7PAM - chains r and 3 of the 54 polymer chains in the assembly; structure by electron microscopy, 6.80 A resolution (low resolution: residue-level contacts below are approximate; hydrogen-bond / salt-bridge calls are withheld).

Chain r:
Name: 50S ribosomal protein L22
From: Mycoplasma pneumoniae M129
UniProtKB: P75575 (RL22_MYCPN); residue numbers follow UniProt; this construct covers 1-159
Sequence (159 residues; each row starts with the number of its first residue):
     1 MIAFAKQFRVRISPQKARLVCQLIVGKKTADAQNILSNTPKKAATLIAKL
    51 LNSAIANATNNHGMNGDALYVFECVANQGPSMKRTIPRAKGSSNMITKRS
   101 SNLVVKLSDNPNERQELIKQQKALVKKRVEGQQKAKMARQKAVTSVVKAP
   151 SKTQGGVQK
Not modelled in the structure: 140-159
Disulfide bonds: Cys-21/Cys-74
Swiss-Prot annotation at these positions:
  - natural variant: Pro-111 to Arg-114 (deletion: After 48 telithromycin passages), Asn-112 (N112R: After 37 telithromycin passages), Arg-114 (R114T: After 20 and 32 telithromycin passages)

Chain 3:
Molecule: 23S ribosomal RNA
From: Mycoplasma pneumoniae M129
Sequence (2907 nucleotides; row label = number of the first residue in the row):
     1 UACAAUAAGUUACUAAGGGCUUAUGGUGGAUGCCUUGGCACUAAUAGGCG
    51 AUGAAGGACGUGUUAACCUGCGAUAAGCUUCGGGUAGGUGGUAAGAACCU
   101 CAGAUCCGGAGAUUUCCGAAUGGAGCAAUCCGGUAGUUGGAAACAGCUAU
   151 CAUUAAUUGAUGAAUAAAUAGUCAAUUAAAGCAAUACGUGGUGAAGUGAA
   201 ACAUCUCAGUAGCCACAGGAAAAGAAAACGAAUGUGAUUCCGUGUGUAGU
   251 GGCGAGCGAAAGCGGAACAGGCCAAACUUAUCAUUAGAUAGGGGUUGUAG
   301 GGCUUGCAAUGUGGACUUGAAAACGAUAGAAGAAGCUGUUGGAAAGCAGC
   351 GCGCAAAAGGGUGAUAGCCCCGUAUUUGAAAUUGUUUUCAUACCUAGCGA
   401 GAUCCCUGAGUAGCUCGGAAAACGUUAUUUUGAGUGAAUCUGCCCAGACC
   451 AUUGGGUAAGCCUAAAUACUAAUUAGUGACCGAUAGCGAAACAGUACCGU
   501 GAGGGAAAGGUGAAAAGAACCCAGAGAUGGGAGUGAAAUAGAUUCUGAAA
   551 CCAUAUGCCUACAACGUGUCAGAGCACAUUAAUGUGUGAUGGCGUGCGUU
   601 UUGAAGUAUGAGCCGGCGAGUUAUGAUAGCAAGCGUUAGUUAACCAGGAG
   651 AUGGGGAGCUGUAGCGAAAGCGAGUUUUAAAAGAGCGUUUGUUUGUUAUU
   701 AUAGACCCGAAACGGGUUGAGCUAGUCAUGAGCAGGUUGAAGGUUGAGUA
   751 ACAUCAACUGGAGGACCGAACCGACUCUCGUUGAAACGAUAGCGGAUGAC
   801 UUGUGAUUAGGGGUGAAAUUCCAAUCGAAAUCCGUGAUAGCUGGUUCUCG
   851 UCGAAAUAGCUUUAAGGCUAGCGUGAGAUCACAAAUAAGUGGAGGUAAAG
   901 CUACUGAAUGUAUGAUGGCGCCACCUAGGCGUACUGAAUACAAUUAAACU
   951 CUGAAUGCCAUUUAUUUUAUUCUCGCAGUCAGACAGUGGGGGAUAAGCUU
  1001 CAUUGUCAAGAGGGGAAGAGCCCAGAUCAUUAAAUAAGGUCCCCAAAAUA
  1051 UACUAAGUGGAAAAGGAUGUGAAAGUGCUAAAACAGCAAGGAUGUUGGCU
  1101 UAGAAGCAGCCAUCGUUUAAAGAGUGCGUAACAGCUCACUUGUCGAGUGU
  1151 UUUUGCGCCGAAGAUGUAACGGGGCUAAGUAUAUUACCGAAUUUAUGGAU
  1201 AAGAUUUAUAUCUUGUGGUAGACGAGCGUUGUAUUGGAGUUGAAGUCAAA
  1251 GCGUGAGCAUUGGUGGAUCCAAUACAAGUGAGAAUGCCGGCAUGAGUAAC
  1301 GCUUGGGAGUGAGAAUCUCCCAAACCGAUUGACUAAGGUUUCCUGGACCA
  1351 GGGUCGUCCUUCCAGGGUUAGUCUGGACCUAAGCUGAGGCUGAAAAGCGU
  1401 AGGCGAUGGACAACAGGUUAAUAUUCCUGUACUUACAGUUAGACUGAUGG
  1451 AGUGACAAAGAAGGUUUUCCACCCCCAUAAUUGGAUUUGGGGAUAAAUCA
  1501 UAAGGUGGUACAAUAGGCAAAUCCGUUGUGCAUAACAUUGAGUGAUGAUG
  1551 UCGAGUGAAUGAGUGAUCAAGUAGCGAAGGUGGUAUUAAUCAUGCUUUCA
  1601 AGAAAAGCUUCUAGGGUUAAUCUAGCUGUAACCAGUACCGAGAACGAACA
  1651 CACGUAGUCAAGGAGAGGAUCCUAAGGUUAGCGAGUGAACUAUAGCCAAG
  1701 GAACUCUGCAAAUUAACCCCGUAAGUUAGCGAGAAGGGGUGCUUAUGUAA
  1751 AAGUAAGCCGCAGUGAAGAACGAGGGGGGACUGUUUAACUAAAACACAAC
  1801 UCUAUGCCAAACCGUAAGGUGAUGUAUAUGGGGUGACACCUGCCCAGUGC
  1851 UGGAAGGUUAAAGAAGGAGGUUAGCGCAAGCGAAGCUUUUAACUGAAGCC
  1901 CCAGUGAACGGCGGCCGUAACUAUAACGGUCCUAAGGUAGCGAAAUUCCU
  1951 AGUCGGGUAAAUUCCGUCCCGCUUGAAUGGUGUAACCAUCUCUUGACUGU
  2001 CUCGGCUAUAGACUCGGUGAAAUCCAGGUACGGGUGAAGACACCCGUUAG
  2051 GCGCAACGGGACGGAAAGACCCCGUGAAGCUUUACUGUAGCUUAAUAUUG
  2101 AUCAGGACAUUAUCAUGUAGAGAAUAGGUAGGAGCAAUCGAUGCAAGUUC
  2151 GCUAGGACUUGUUGAUGCGAAAGGUGGAAUACUACCCUUGGUUGUGUGCU
  2201 GUUCUAAUUGGUAACUGUUAUCCAGUUUCAAGACAGUGUUAGGUGGGCAG
  2251 UUUGACUGGGGCGGUCGCCUCCUAAAAGGUAACGGAGGCGUACAAAGGUA
  2301 CCUUCAGUACGGUUGGAAAUCGUAUGUAGAGUGUAAUGGUGUAAGGGUGC
  2351 UUGACUGUGAGACAUACAGGUCGAACAGGUGAGAAAUCAGGUCAUAGUGA
  2401 UCCGGUGGUCCAGUAUGGAAUGGCCAUCGCUCAACGGAUAAAAGCUACUC
  2451 CGGGGAUAACAGGCUGAUACUGCCCAAGAGUUCAUAUCGACGGCAGUGUU
  2501 UGGCACCUCGAUGUCGACUCAUCUCAUCCUCGAGCUGAAGCAGGUUCGAA
  2551 GGGUUCGGCUGUUCGCCGAUUAAAGAGAUACGUGAGUUGGGUUCAAACCG
  2601 UCGUGAGACAGGUUGGUCCCUAUCUAUUGUGCCCGUAGGAAGAUUGAAGA
  2651 GUGUUGCUUCUAGUACGAGAGGACCGAAGCGAGGACACCUCUUAUGCUCC
  2701 AGUUGUAGCGCCAGCUGCACCGCUGGGUAGUAACGUGUCUAUUAGAUAAA
  2751 CGCUGAAAGCAUCUAAGUGUGAAACUAUCUCAAAGAUUAAUCUUCCCAUU
  2801 UCGCAAGAAAGUAAGAGCCGUCAAAGACGAUGACGUUGAUAGGUUACAGG
  2851 UGUAAGCAUAGUGAUAUGUUGAGCUGAGUAAUACUAAUUGCUCGAGGACU
  2901 UAUUGGA
Not modelled in the structure: 1-7, 923-927, 1560-1569, 2901-2907

Interface between chain r and chain 3:
Pairs across the interface (85):
  Phe-4(r) / G530(3)
  Phe-4(r) / G531(3)
  Ala-5(r) / G529(3)
  Lys-6(r) / G25(3)
  Lys-6(r) / G26(3)
  Lys-6(r) / G529(3)
  Lys-6(r) / G530(3)
  Arg-9(r) / C1349(3)
  Arg-11(r) / U1354(3)
  Arg-11(r) / C1355(3)
  Ile-12(r) / U2018(3)
  Gln-15(r) / G1296(3)
  Lys-16(r) / G2016(3)
  Arg-18(r) / A553(3)
  Arg-18(r) / U554(3)
  Gln-22(r) / U554(3)
  Pro-40(r) / G2016(3)
  Lys-41(r) / G2016(3)
  Lys-41(r) / G2017(3)
  Lys-42(r) / G2016(3)
  Lys-42(r) / G2017(3)
  Lys-49(r) / G524(3)
  Lys-49(r) / G526(3)
  Asn-52(r) / A523(3)
  Ser-53(r) / A523(3)
  Ala-56(r) / C522(3)
  Ala-56(r) / A523(3)
  Asn-57(r) / C522(3)
  Asn-57(r) / G529(3)
  Asn-57(r) / G530(3)
  Asn-60(r) / C522(3)
  Asn-61(r) / G530(3)
  Asn-61(r) / G531(3)
  Val-75(r) / A553(3)
  Asn-77(r) / G26(3)
  Gln-78(r) / G26(3)
  Gln-78(r) / U27(3)
  Gln-78(r) / C552(3)
  Gln-78(r) / A1292(3)
  Pro-80(r) / U27(3)
  Met-82(r) / A1350(3)
  Met-82(r) / G1351(3)
  Lys-83(r) / G1290(3)
  Lys-83(r) / C1291(3)
  Arg-84(r) / A1350(3)
  Ile-86(r) / G1353(3)
  Pro-87(r) / A1648(3)
  Pro-87(r) / C1649(3)
  Arg-88(r) / U782(3)
  Arg-88(r) / G783(3)
  Arg-88(r) / A786(3)
  Arg-88(r) / A1648(3)
  Ala-89(r) / U782(3)
  Ala-89(r) / G783(3)
  Ala-89(r) / A786(3)
  Lys-90(r) / U781(3)
  Lys-90(r) / U782(3)
  Lys-90(r) / G783(3)
  Lys-90(r) / A786(3)
  Gly-91(r) / A786(3)
  Gly-91(r) / A1648(3)
  Ser-92(r) / A1648(3)
  Ser-93(r) / A1648(3)
  Met-95(r) / A2020(3)
  Met-95(r) / A2021(3)
  Ile-96(r) / G2019(3)
  Ile-96(r) / A2020(3)
  Thr-97(r) / G2019(3)
  Thr-97(r) / A2020(3)
  Lys-98(r) / U2018(3)
  Lys-98(r) / G2019(3)
  Arg-99(r) / A1292(3)
  Arg-99(r) / G2019(3)
  Arg-114(r) / A555(3)
  Gln-121(r) / A23(3)
  Lys-122(r) / A578(3)
  Arg-128(r) / A1248(3)
  Arg-128(r) / U1261(3)
  Arg-128(r) / G1262(3)
  Val-129(r) / U579(3)
  Val-129(r) / U580(3)
  Gly-131(r) / U1261(3)
  Gln-132(r) / U580(3)
  Gln-132(r) / U1260(3)
  Gln-132(r) / U1261(3)
Other interface residues (no listed pair), chain r (56 interface residues in all): Gln-7, Phe-8, Ser-13, His-62, Gly-79, Asn-94, Asn-102, Leu-117, Ile-118
Other interface residues (no listed pair), chain 3 (55 interface residues in all): U22, G28, A525, U543, C551, U556, A785, A1249, G1263, U1293, U2621

Overview:
56 residues of chain r face 55 of chain 3 across their interface.
Here chain r is 50S ribosomal protein L22 and chain 3 is 23S ribosomal RNA, both from Mycoplasma pneumoniae
M129. Entry 7PAM (70S ribosome with A*- and P/E-site tRNAs in Mycoplasma pneumoniae cells) was determined by
electron microscopy, deposited together with 7OOC, 7OOD, 7P6Z, 7PAH, 7PAI, 7PAJ and 23 further entries.
